4EHN - chains A and B; structure by X-ray diffraction, 1.69 A resolution.

== Chain A ==
Molecule: Caspase-3
From: Homo sapiens
Notes: EC 3.4.22.56
UniProt: P42574 (CASP3_HUMAN); numbering as in UniProt (aligned over 1-277)
Amino-acid sequence (277 residues; each row starts with the number of its first residue):
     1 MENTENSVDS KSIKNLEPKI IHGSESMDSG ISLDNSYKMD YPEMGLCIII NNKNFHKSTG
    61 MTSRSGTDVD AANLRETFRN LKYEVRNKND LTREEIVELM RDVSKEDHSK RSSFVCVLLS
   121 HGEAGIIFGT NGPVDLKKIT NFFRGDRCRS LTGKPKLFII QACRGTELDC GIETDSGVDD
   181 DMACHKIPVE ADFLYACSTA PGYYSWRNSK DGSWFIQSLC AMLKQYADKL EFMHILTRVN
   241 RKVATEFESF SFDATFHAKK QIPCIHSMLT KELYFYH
Disordered / not traced: 1-33, 175-184, 277
Construct notes: engineered mutation Ala-124 (Glu in P42574), Cys-197 (Tyr in P42574), His-266 (Val in P42574)
UniProt features mapped onto this chain:
  - active site: His-121, Cys-163
  - modified residue: Met-1 (N-acetylmethionine), Lys-11 (N6-acetyllysine), Ser-26 (Phosphoserine), Cys-163 (S-nitrosocysteine), Arg-207 (Microbial infection: ADP-riboxanated arginine)
  - mutagenesis: Asp-9 (D9A: In P3-D3A mutant; abolished cleavage and activation, leading to prevent thiol protease activity; when associated with A-28 and A-175), Asp-28 (D28A: In P3-D3A mutant; abolished cleavage and activation, leading to prevent thiol protease activity; when associated with A-9 and A-175), Asp-175 (D175A: In P3-D3A mutant; abolished cleavage and activation, leading to prevent thiol protease activity; when associated with A-9 and A-28), Arg-207 (R207A: Abolished ADP-riboxanation by C.violaceum CopC)
What the authors report for this chain:
  - mutagenesis - E124A/Y197C/V266H (10-20-fold), E124A (3- 4-fold), E124A/Y197C (100-fold), Y197C (3- 4-fold), Y197C/V266H (15-fold): decreased catalytic activity
  - conformationally variable residues (side-chain flip): His-266
  - mutagenesis - V266H: abolished catalytic activity (citing earlier work)
  - mutagenesis - E124A/V266H: abolished catalytic activity
  - catalytic residues: His-121, Cys-163 (citing earlier work)

== Chain B ==
Molecule: Ace-asp-glu-val-asp-chloromethylketone inhibitor
Amino-acid sequence (6 residues; row label = number of the first residue in the row):
     1 XDEVDX
Modified / non-standard residues: ACE (acetyl group) at position 1; 0QE (chloromethane) at position 6

== Chain A / chain B interface ==
Contacting residue pairs - 27 pairs, chain A then chain B:
  Arg-64(A) with Asp-5(B), salt bridge
  Ser-120(A) with Asp-5(B)
  His-121(A) with Asp-5(B), hydrogen bond (side chain-backbone); 0QE_6(B)
  Gly-122(A) with Asp-5(B), hydrogen bond (backbone-backbone)
  Gln-161(A) with Asp-5(B), hydrogen bond
  Cys-163(A) with Asp-5(B), hydrogen bond (side chain-backbone); 0QE_6(B)
  Tyr-204(A) with Val-4(B), hydrophobic; 0QE_6(B)
  Ser-205(A) with Val-4(B); Asp-5(B), hydrogen bond (backbone-backbone)
  Trp-206(A) with Asp-2(B); Glu-3(B); Val-4(B)
  Arg-207(A) with ACE_1(B); Asp-2(B); Glu-3(B), salt bridge; Val-4(B), hydrogen bond (side chain-backbone); Asp-5(B), salt bridge
  Asn-208(A) with ACE_1(B); Asp-2(B), hydrogen bond
  Ser-209(A) with ACE_1(B), hydrogen bond (backbone-backbone)
  Trp-214(A) with Asp-2(B)
  Glu-248(A) with Asp-2(B)
  Ser-249(A) with Asp-2(B)
  Phe-250(A) with Asp-2(B), hydrogen bond (backbone-side chain)
Other interface residues (no listed pair), chain A (20 interface residues in all): Ser-63, Ser-65, Ala-162, Phe-256

== Summary ==
Chain A and chain B form an interface of 20 and 6 residues respectively; the contacts include 9 hydrogen bonds
and 3 salt bridges. Among the polar pairs are Arg-64(A)/Asp-5(B), Arg-207(A)/Glu-3(B) and Arg-207(A)/Asp-5(B).
From the paper: catalytic residues His-121(A) and Cys-163(A); E124A/Y197C/V266H, E124A and E124A/Y197C of
chain A, among others, reduce catalytic activity; 7 substitutions were tested in all.
Chain A is Caspase-3 (Homo sapiens) and chain B is Ace-asp-glu-val-asp-chloromethylketone inhibitor; the
structure, Allosteric Modulation of Caspase-3 through Mutagenesis, was determined by X-ray diffraction
together with 4EHA, 4EHD, 4EHF, 4EHH, 4EHK and 4EHL from the same study.
